Entry 5TW1 (X-ray diffraction, 2.76 A resolution); this record covers chains O and T of the 11 polymer chains in the assembly.

== Chain O ==
Molecule: 31-nt DNA strand
Sequence (31 nucleotides; row label = number of the first residue in the row):
     1 GCTTGACAAAAGTGTTAAATTGTGCTATACT

== Chain T ==
Molecule: DNA-directed RNA polymerase subunit alpha
Organism: Mycobacterium smegmatis (strain ATCC 700084 / mc(2)155)
Notes: EC 2.7.7.6
Reference sequence: A0QSL8 (RPOA_MYCS2); numbering as in UniProt (aligned over 1-350)
Amino-acid sequence (350 residues; row label = number of the first residue in the row):
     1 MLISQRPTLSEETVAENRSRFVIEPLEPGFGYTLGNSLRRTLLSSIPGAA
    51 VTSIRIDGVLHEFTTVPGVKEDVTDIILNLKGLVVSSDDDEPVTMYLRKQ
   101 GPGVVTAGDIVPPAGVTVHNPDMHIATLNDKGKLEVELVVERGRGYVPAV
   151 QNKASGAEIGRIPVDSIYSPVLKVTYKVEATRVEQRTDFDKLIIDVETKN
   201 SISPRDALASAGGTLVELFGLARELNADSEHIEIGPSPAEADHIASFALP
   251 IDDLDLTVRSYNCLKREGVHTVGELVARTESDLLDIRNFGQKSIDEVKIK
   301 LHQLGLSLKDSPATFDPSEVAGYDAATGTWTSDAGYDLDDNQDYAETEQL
Disordered / not traced: 1-250, 304-350

== Interface between chain O and chain T ==
Pairs across the interface (6; chain O residue first):
  DG12(O) with Arg259(T), base contact
  DT13(O) with Arg259(T), hydrogen bond to the sugar
  DG14(O) with Val258(T), phosphate contact; Arg259(T), sugar contact; Asn262(T), hydrogen bond to the phosphate
  DT15(O) with Val258(T), phosphate contact
Also at the interface, not in a pair above, chain T (4 interface residues in all): Asn288

== Overview ==
Chain O and chain T each contribute 4 residues to their interface, with 2 hydrogen bonds. Polar contacts
include DT13(O)-Arg259(T) and DG14(O)-Asn262(T).
Chain O is a 31-nt DNA strand and chain T is DNA-directed RNA polymerase subunit alpha (Mycobacterium
smegmatis (strain ATCC 700084 / mc(2)155)); the structure, Crystal structure of a Mycobacterium smegmatis
transcription initiation complex with RbpA, was determined by X-ray diffraction.
